8TQK - chains A and B of the 9 polymer chains in the assembly; structure by electron microscopy, 3.20 A resolution.

[Chain A (and B)]
Name: Fusion glycoprotein F0
Source organism: Human respirovirus 3
Notes: chain B of this document is another copy of the same molecule, construct and numbering; everything in this record applies to it too
UniProtKB: A0A059QA82 (A0A059QA82_9MONO); residue numbers follow UniProt; this construct covers 19-481
Sequence (516 residues; each row starts with the number of its first residue):
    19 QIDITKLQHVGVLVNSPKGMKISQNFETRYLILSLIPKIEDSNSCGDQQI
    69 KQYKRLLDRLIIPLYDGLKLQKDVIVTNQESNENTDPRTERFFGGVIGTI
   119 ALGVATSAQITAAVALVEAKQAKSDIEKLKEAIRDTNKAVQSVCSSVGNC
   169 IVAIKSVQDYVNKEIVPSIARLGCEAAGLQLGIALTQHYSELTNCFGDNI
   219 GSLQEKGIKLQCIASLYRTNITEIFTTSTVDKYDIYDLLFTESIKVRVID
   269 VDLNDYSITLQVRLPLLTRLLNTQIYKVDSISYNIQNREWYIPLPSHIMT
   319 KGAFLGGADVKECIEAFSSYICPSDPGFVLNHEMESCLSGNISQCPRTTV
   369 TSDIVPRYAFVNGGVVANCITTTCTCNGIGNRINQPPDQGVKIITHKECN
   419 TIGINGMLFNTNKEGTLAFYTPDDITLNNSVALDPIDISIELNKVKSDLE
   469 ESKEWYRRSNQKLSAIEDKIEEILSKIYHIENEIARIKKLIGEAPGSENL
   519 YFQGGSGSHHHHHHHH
Disordered / not traced: 95-113, 164-166, 216-224, 414, 438-442, 473-534 (chain B: 96-113, 162-168, 216-224, 438-442, 473-534)
Cystine bridges: Cys63-Cys192, Cys162-Cys168, Cys213-Cys230, Cys331-Cys340, Cys355-Cys363, Cys387-Cys392, Cys394-Cys417
Construct notes: engineered mutation Cys162 (Gln in A0A059QA82), Cys168 (Leu in A0A059QA82), Cys213 (Ile in A0A059QA82), Cys230 (Gly in A0A059QA82), Val463 (Ala in A0A059QA82), Tyr474 (Ile in A0A059QA82); expression tag (482-534)

[Interface between chain A and chain B]
Pairs across the interface - 47 pairs, chain A then chain B:
  Asn33(A) - Val122(B)
  Asp297(A) - Thr124(B)
  Phe335(A) - Leu88(B)  hydrophobic
  Thr369(A) - Phe346(B)
  Thr369(A) - Val347(B)  hydrogen bond (backbone-backbone)
  Asp371(A) - Ser342(B)  hydrogen bond
  Asp371(A) - Asp343(B)
  Pro374(A) - Thr124(B)
  Pro374(A) - Ser125(B)
  Tyr376(A) - Thr124(B)
  Tyr376(A) - Ser125(B)  hydrogen bond
  Ala377(A) - Ala123(B)
  Ala377(A) - Thr124(B)
  Phe378(A) - Val92(B)  hydrophobic
  Phe378(A) - Ile93(B)  hydrophobic
  Phe378(A) - Ile118(B)  hydrophobic
  Phe378(A) - Ala123(B)  hydrogen bond (backbone-backbone)
  Phe378(A) - Ile128(B)  hydrophobic
  Val379(A) - Ala119(B)
  Val379(A) - Leu120(B)
  Val379(A) - Gly121(B)  hydrogen bond (backbone-backbone)
  Val379(A) - Val122(B)  hydrophobic
  Asn380(A) - Ala119(B)
  Gly381(A) - Ile118(B)
  Gly381(A) - Ala119(B)
  Gly382(A) - Ile118(B)
  Leu426(A) - Val114(B)
  Leu426(A) - Ile115(B)  hydrogen bond (backbone-backbone)
  Phe427(A) - Ile93(B)  hydrophobic
  Phe427(A) - Val114(B)
  Phe427(A) - Ile115(B)  hydrophobic
  Phe427(A) - Gly116(B)
  Asn428(A) - Gly116(B)  hydrogen bond (backbone-backbone)
  Asn428(A) - Thr117(B)
  Asn430(A) - Thr117(B)
  Asn430(A) - Leu120(B)
  Ile454(A) - Asn349(B)
  Asp455(A) - Asn349(B)  hydrogen bond
  Ile456(A) - Ile456(B)  hydrophobic
  Ser457(A) - Val449(B)
  Ser457(A) - Ala450(B)  hydrogen bond (side chain-backbone)
  Ile458(A) - Asn349(B)
  Ile458(A) - Glu351(B)
  Leu460(A) - Ile456(B)  hydrophobic
  Leu460(A) - Leu460(B)  hydrophobic
  Asn461(A) - Ser448(B)
  Leu467(A) - Val463(B)  hydrophobic
Interface residues without a listed pair, chain A (35 interface residues in all): Leu31, Val32, Tyr254, Ser370, Met425, Thr429, Glu432, Gly433, Pro453, Lys464
Interface residues without a listed pair, chain B (34 interface residues in all): Val132, Gly345, Met352, Asn447, Leu451, Glu459

[In short]
35 residues of chain A and 34 residues of chain B are in contact, with 9 hydrogen bonds. Polar pairs include
Asp371(A)-Ser342(B), Tyr376(A)-Ser125(B) and Asp455(A)-Asn349(B).
Chain A and chain B are both Fusion glycoprotein F0 (Human respirovirus 3); the structure, Human parainfluenza
virus type 3 prefusion F trimer in complex with rPIV3-18 Fab, was determined by electron microscopy together
with 8TQI from the same study.
